Entry 4UE5 (electron microscopy, 9.00 A resolution (very low resolution: no residue pairs are listed; an interface is given only as per-side residue counts)); this record covers chains A and E of the 7 polymer chains in the assembly.

Chain A:
Molecule: 7S RNA
Organism: Canis lupus familiaris
Notes: fragment: srp rna
Sequence (299 nucleotides; numbered 1 to 299; the number before each row is that of its first residue):
     1 GCCGGGCGCG GUGGCGCGCG CCUGUAGUCC CAGCUACUCG GGAGGCUGAG GCAGGAGGAU
    61 CGCUUGAGCC CAGGAGUUCU GGGCUGCAGU GCGCUAUGCC GAUCGGGUGU CCGCACUAAG
   121 UUCGGCAUCA AUAUGGUGAC CUCCCGGGAG CGGGGGACCA CCAGGUUGCC UAAGGAGGGG
   181 UGAACCGGCC CAGGUCGGAA ACGGAGCAGG UCAAAACUCC CGUGCUGAUC AGUAGUGGGA
   241 UCGCGCCUGU GAAUAGCCAC UGCACUCCAG CCUGUGCAAC AUAGCGAGAC CCCGUCUCU

Chain E:
Name: SRP9
Organism: Canis lupus familiaris
UniProt: P21262 (SRP09_CANFA); residue numbers follow UniProt; this construct covers 2-75
Chain sequence (74 residues; row label = number of the first residue in the row):
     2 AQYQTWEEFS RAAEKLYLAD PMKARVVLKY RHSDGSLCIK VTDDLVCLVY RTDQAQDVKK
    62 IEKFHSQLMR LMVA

Interface between chain A and chain E:
At this resolution (9 A) residue pairs are not listed: 8 residues of chain A and 9 of chain E lie at the interface.

In short:
Chain A and chain E form an interface of 8 and 9 residues respectively.
Here chain A is 7S RNA and chain E is SRP9, both from Canis lupus familiaris. Entry 4UE5 (Structural basis for
targeting and elongation arrest of Bacillus signal recognition particle) was determined by electron
microscopy, deposited together with 4UE4.
